Entry 8UCJ (electron microscopy, 3.20 A resolution); this record covers chains a and c of the 12 polymer chains in the assembly.

# Chain a
Protein: Cytochrome c oxidase subunit 1
Organism: Komagataella pastoris
UniProt: F2R0K8 (F2R0K8_KOMPC); residues 1-535 here = UniProt positions 1-535
Amino-acid sequence (535 residues; row label = number of the first residue in the row):
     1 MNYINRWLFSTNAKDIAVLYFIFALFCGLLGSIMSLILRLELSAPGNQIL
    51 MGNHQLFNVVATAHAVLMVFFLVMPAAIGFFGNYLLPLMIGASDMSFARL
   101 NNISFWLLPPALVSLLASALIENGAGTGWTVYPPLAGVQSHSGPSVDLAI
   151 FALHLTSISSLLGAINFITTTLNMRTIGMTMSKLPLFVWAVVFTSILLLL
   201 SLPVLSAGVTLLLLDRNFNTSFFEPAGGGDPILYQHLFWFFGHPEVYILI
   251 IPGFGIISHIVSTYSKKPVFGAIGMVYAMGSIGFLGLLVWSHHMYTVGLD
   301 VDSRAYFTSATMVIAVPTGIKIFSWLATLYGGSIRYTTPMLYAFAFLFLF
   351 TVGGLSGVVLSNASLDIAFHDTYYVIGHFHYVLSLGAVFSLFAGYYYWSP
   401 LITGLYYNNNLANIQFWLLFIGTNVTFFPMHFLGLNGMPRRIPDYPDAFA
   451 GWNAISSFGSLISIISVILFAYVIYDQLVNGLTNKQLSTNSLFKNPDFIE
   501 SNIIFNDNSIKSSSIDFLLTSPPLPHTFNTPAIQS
Sequence notes: conflict Ile4 (Met in F2R0K8), Ile16 (Met in F2R0K8), Ile22 (Met in F2R0K8), 34 further conflict positions vs the reference (F2R0K8) not listed
Ion coordination: Cu ion: His243, His292, His293; heme a Fe near His380 (its only coordinating residue here)
Small-molecule neighbours:
  - heme a (HEA), molecule 1: Phe21, Leu25, Gly28, Ser32, Ser35, Leu38, Arg39, Phe57, Ala61, His64, Ala65, Met68, Val69, Leu72, Trp129, Tyr373, Ile376, Phe379, His380, Leu383, Ser384, Val388, Leu391, Phe392, Leu419, Thr426, Phe427, Met430, Arg440, Arg441, Ser460, Ser463, Val467, Phe470
  - heme a (HEA), molecule 2: Trp129, Trp239, His243, Val246, Tyr247, His292, His293, Thr311, Ala315, Thr318, Gly319, Phe323, Phe350, Gly354, Leu355, Gly357, Val358, Leu360, Ser361, Asp366, His370, Val375, His378, Phe379, Val382, Leu383, Arg440
  - 1,2-diacyl-sn-glycero-3-phoshocholine (PCF): Thr210, Leu211, Phe218
  - phosphatidylethanolamine (PTY), molecule 1: Ser96, Phe97, Ala98, Arg99, Leu100, Ile103, Leu162
  - phosphatidylethanolamine (PTY), molecule 2: Phe270, Phe323, Ala327, Tyr330
  - phosphatidylethanolamine (PTY), molecule 3: Tyr336, Leu341, Phe344, Ala345, Trp417

# Chain c
Protein: Cytochrome c oxidase subunit 3
Organism: Komagataella pastoris
UniProt: F2R0J6 (F2R0J6_KOMPC); residues 1-269 here = UniProt positions 1-269
Amino-acid sequence (269 residues; numbered 1 to 269; the number before each row is that of its first residue):
     1 MRIQNRENLQLFPFHLVTNSPWPLTTSLALMSLALTLGLTMHGYIGNHLW
    51 LFLAISLVLSSIFLWVRDVVIEGTYLGDHTIAVRKGLNIGFMLFVLSEIL
   101 IFAALFWSYFHSAMGPTIEIGCQWPPVGITSIKPTELPLLNTIILLASGA
   151 TVTWAHHSILYKDRQGTLVGLFITTLLIILFVGCQVLEYTWATFTIADSV
   201 FGSIFYAGTGLHFIHMVMLIVMLAICYARMYFYHFTSNHHLGLETTILYL
   251 HVLDIIWLFLYIVFYWWGC
Sequence notes: conflict Ile45 (Met in F2R0J6), Ile55 (Met in F2R0J6), Ile62 (Met in F2R0J6), Ile81 (Met in F2R0J6), Ile89 (Met in F2R0J6), Ile101 (Met in F2R0J6), Ile120 (Met in F2R0J6), Ile129 (Met in F2R0J6), Ile132 (Met in F2R0J6), Ile143 (Met in F2R0J6), Ile247 (Met in F2R0J6), Leu248 (Thr in F2R0J6)
Small-molecule neighbours:
  - 1,2-diacyl-sn-glycero-3-phoshocholine (PCF): Ile101, Leu105, Tyr189, Thr190, Trp191, Ala192, Thr193, Phe194, Thr195, Ile196, Tyr206, Ala207, Gly210, Leu211
  - phosphatidylethanolamine (PTY), molecule 1: His15, Val17, Ile62, Trp65, Glu72, His79, Leu87, Phe91, Phe94
  - phosphatidylethanolamine (PTY), molecule 2: Leu59, Ile62, Phe63, Val66, Val69, Val70, Gly73, Thr74, His79, Leu87, Phe91, Met218, Val221, Met222, Ile225, Arg229, His234, Phe235, His239, His240, Leu241, Gly242

# Interface between chain a and chain c
Pairs across the interface - 73 pairs, chain a then chain c:
  Asn5(a) - Asn19(c)  hydrogen bond (backbone-side chain)
  Phe9(a) - Asn19(c)
  Phe9(a) - Ser20(c)
  Phe9(a) - Pro21(c)  hydrophobic
  Thr11(a) - Val17(c)
  Thr11(a) - Thr18(c)
  Thr11(a) - Asn19(c)  hydrogen bond
  Asp94(a) - Leu16(c)
  Phe97(a) - Gly86(c)
  Arg99(a) - Val17(c)
  Arg99(a) - Ser20(c)
  Arg99(a) - Pro23(c)
  Arg99(a) - Trp65(c)
  Arg99(a) - Asp68(c)
  Arg99(a) - Glu72(c)  salt bridge
  Asn102(a) - Pro23(c)
  Ile103(a) - Pro23(c)
  Ile103(a) - Thr26(c)
  Trp106(a) - Ser27(c)
  Leu107(a) - Leu30(c)  hydrophobic
  Pro110(a) - Met31(c)  hydrophobic
  Ile121(a) - Tyr44(c)
  Gly143(a) - His42(c)
  Pro144(a) - Gly38(c)
  Pro144(a) - His42(c)
  Pro144(a) - Tyr44(c)  hydrophobic
  Asp147(a) - His42(c)  salt bridge
  Leu148(a) - Gly38(c)
  Phe151(a) - Ala34(c)
  Phe151(a) - Leu37(c)  hydrophobic
  Leu162(a) - Phe94(c)  hydrophobic
  Ile165(a) - Leu93(c)
  Ile165(a) - Phe94(c)  hydrophobic
  Ile168(a) - Leu93(c)  hydrophobic
  Thr169(a) - Gly86(c)
  Thr169(a) - Ile89(c)
  Leu172(a) - Ile89(c)  hydrophobic
  Asn173(a) - Phe14(c)
  Asn173(a) - Ala82(c)  hydrogen bond (side chain-backbone)
  Asn173(a) - Gly86(c)
  Met174(a) - Phe14(c)  hydrophobic
  Leu199(a) - Leu93(c)  hydrophobic
  Leu200(a) - Leu100(c)  hydrophobic
  Pro203(a) - Ser97(c)
  Pro203(a) - Leu100(c)
  Pro203(a) - Ile101(c)  hydrophobic
  Ala207(a) - Ala104(c)  hydrophobic
  Asn217(a) - Met41(c)
  Asn217(a) - His42(c)  hydrogen bond
  Phe218(a) - Met41(c)  hydrophobic
  Asn219(a) - Ala197(c)
  Thr220(a) - Ser199(c)
  Thr220(a) - Ser203(c)  hydrogen bond (backbone-side chain)
  Ser221(a) - Ser199(c)
  Ser221(a) - Val200(c)
  Phe222(a) - Ser203(c)
  Phe222(a) - Ile204(c)  hydrophobic
  Pro225(a) - Glu119(c)
  Gly227(a) - Ile120(c)
  Gly227(a) - Val200(c)
  Gly228(a) - Thr117(c)
  Gly228(a) - Ile120(c)
  Gly228(a) - Val200(c)
  Asp230(a) - Thr117(c)
  Leu233(a) - Ser108(c)
  Leu233(a) - His111(c)
  His236(a) - Trp107(c)
  Leu237(a) - Trp107(c)  hydrophobic
  Leu237(a) - Ser108(c)
  Phe528(a) - Phe12(c)
  Asn529(a) - Leu11(c)
  Asn529(a) - Phe12(c)
  Pro531(a) - Leu11(c)
Interface residues without a listed pair, chain a (57 interface residues in all): Leu8, Ser93, Leu100, Ser114, Leu155, Leu161, Val204, Leu211, Arg216, Gly229, Trp290, His526, Thr530
Interface residues without a listed pair, chain c (53 interface residues in all): Met1, His15, Trp22, Leu24, Leu35, Leu87, Gly90, Leu105, Ile196, Ala207

# Summary
57 residues of chain a face 53 of chain c across their interface, with 5 hydrogen bonds and 2 salt bridges.
Polar contacts include Arg99(a)-Glu72(c), Asp147(a)-His42(c) and Asn5(a)-Asn19(c). One
phosphatidylethanolamine molecule and one 1,2-diacyl-sn-glycero-3-phoshocholine molecule are bound between
chain a and chain c.
Here chain a is Cytochrome c oxidase subunit 1 and chain c is Cytochrome c oxidase subunit 3, both from
Komagataella pastoris. Entry 8UCJ (CryoEM structure of Komagataella pastoris Cytochrome c oxidase (11
subunits) in complex with human VMAT2) was determined by electron microscopy.
